8VR8 - chains T and A of the 31 polymer chains in the assembly; structure by electron microscopy, 3.25 A resolution.

Chain T:
Name: 50S Ribosomal Protein L22
Source organism: Mycolicibacterium smegmatis MC2 155
UniProt: A0QSD6 (RL22_MYCS2); residue numbers follow UniProt; this construct covers 1-153
Amino-acid sequence (153 residues; row label = number of the first residue in the row):
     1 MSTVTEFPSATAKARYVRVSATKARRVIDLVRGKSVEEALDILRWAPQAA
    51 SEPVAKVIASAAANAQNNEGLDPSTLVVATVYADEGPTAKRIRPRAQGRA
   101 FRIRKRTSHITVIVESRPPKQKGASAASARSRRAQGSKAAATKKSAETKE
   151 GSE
Disordered / not traced: 1-5, 120-153

Chain A:
Molecule: 23S ribosomal RNA
Source organism: Mycolicibacterium smegmatis MC2 155
Sequence (3120 nucleotides; each row starts with the number of its first residue):
     1 UAAGUGUUUAAGGGCGCAUGGUGGAUGCCUUGGCACUGGGAGCCGAUGAA
    51 GGACGUAGGAGGCUGCGAUAAGCCUCGGGGAGCUGUCAACCGAGCGUUGA
   101 UCCGAGGAUGUCCGAAUGGGGAAACCCGGCACGAGUGAUGUCGUGUCACC
   151 AGGCGCUGAAUAUAUAGGCGUCUGGGGGGAACGCGGGGAAGUGAAACAUC
   201 UCAGUACCCGUAGGAAGAGAAAACAAAAUGUGAUUCCGUGAGUAGUGGCG
   251 AGCGAAAGCGGAGGAUGGCUAAACCGUAUGCAUGUGAUACCGGGUAGGGG
   301 UUGUGUGUGCGGGGUUGUGGGACCUAUCUUUCCGGCUCUACCUGGCUGGA
   351 GGGCAGUGAGAAAAUGUUGUGGUUAGCGGAAAUGGCUUGGGAUGGCCUGC
   401 CGUAGACGGUGAGAGCCCGGUACGUGAAAACCCGACGUCUGUCUUGAUGG
   451 UGUUCCCGAGUAGCAGCGGGCCCGUGGAAUCUGCUGUGAAUCUGCCGGGA
   501 CCACCCGGUAAGCCUGAAUACUUCCCAGUGACCGAUAGCGGAUUAGUACC
   551 GUGAGGGAAUGGUGAAAAGUACCCCGGGAGGGGAGUGAAAGAGUACCUGA
   601 AACCGUGCGCUUACAAUCCGUCAGAGCCCUCGACGUGUCGUGGGGUGAUG
   651 GCGUGCCUUUUGAAGAAUGAGCCUGCGAGUCAGGGACAUGUCGCGAGGUU
   701 AACCCGGGUGGGGUAGCCGCAGCGAAAGCGAGUCUGAAUAGGGCGUAUCC
   751 ACACAAGAGUGUGUGGUGUAGUGGUGUGUUCUGGACCCGAAGCGGAGUGA
   801 UCUACCCAUGGCCAGGGUGAAGCGCGGGUAAGACCGCGUGGAGGCCCGAA
   851 CCCACUUAGGUUGAAGACUGAGGGGAUGAGCUGUGGGUAGGGGUGAAAGG
   901 CCAAUCAAACUCCGUGAUAGCUGGUUCUCCCCGAAAUGCAUUUAGGUGCA
   951 GCGUCGCAUGUUUCUUGCCGGAGGUAGAGCUACUGGAUGGCCGAUGGGCC
  1001 CCACAGGGUUACUGACGUCAGCCAAACUCCGAAUGCCGGUAAGUCCAAGA
  1051 GUGCGGCAGUGAGACGGCGGGGGAUAAGCUCCGUGCGUCGAGAGGGAAAC
  1101 AGCCCAGAUCGCCGGCUAAGGCCCCUAAGCGUGUGCUAAGUGGAAAAGGA
  1151 UGUGCAGUCGCGAAGACAACCAGGAGGUUGGCUUAGAAGCAGCCACCCUU
  1201 GAAAGAGUGCGUAAUAGCUCACUGGUCAAGUGAUUGUGCGCCGAUAAUGU
  1251 AGCGGGGCUCAAGCACACCGCCGAAGCCGCGGCAGCCAACGUGUUGGCUG
  1301 GGUAGGGGAGCGUCCUGCAUCCGGUGAAGCCGCCGAGUGAUCGAGUGGUG
  1351 GAGGGUGUGGGAGUGAGAAUGCAGGCAUGAGUAGCGAUUAGGCAAGUGAG
  1401 AACCUUGCCCGCCGAAAGACCAAGGGUUCCUGGGCCAGGCCAGUCCGCCC
  1451 AGGGUGAGUCGGGACCUAAGGCGAGGCCGACAGGCGUAGUCGAUGGACAA
  1501 CGGGUUGAUAUUCCCGUACCCGUGUAUGUGCGUCCAUGAUGAAUCAGCGG
  1551 UACUAACCAUCCAAAACCACCGUGACCGCACCUUUCGGGGUGUGGCGUUG
  1601 GUGGGGCUGCAUGGGACCUUCGUUGGUAGUAGUCAAGCGAUGGGGUGACG
  1651 CAGGAAGGUAGCCGUACCGGUCAGUGGUAAUACCGGGGUAAGCCUGUAGG
  1701 GAGUCAGAUAGGUAAAUCCGUCUGGCAUAUAUCCUGAGAGGUGAUGCAUA
  1751 GCCGAGUGAGGCGAAUUCGGUGAUCCUAUGCUGCCGAGAAAAGCCUCUAG
  1801 CGAGGACAUACACGGCCCGUACCCCAAACCAACACAGGUGGUCAGGUAGA
  1851 GAAUACUAAGGCGUACGAGUGAACUAUGGUUAAGGAACUCGGCAAAAUGC
  1901 CCCCGUAACUUCGGGAGAAGGGGGACCCACAUGGCGUGUAAGCCUUUACG
  1951 GCCCAAGCGUGAGUGGGUGGCACAAACCAGUGAGAAGCGACUGUUUACUA
  2001 AAAACACAGGUCCGUGCGAAGUCGCAAGACGAUGUAUACGGACUGACGCC
  2051 UGCCCGGUGCUGGAAGGUUAAGAGGACCCGUUAACUCCCUUUGGGGGUGA
  2101 AGCGGAGAAUUUAAGCCCCAGUAAACGGCGGUGGUAACUAUAACCAUCCU
  2151 AAGGUAGCGAAAUUCCUUGUCGGGUAAGUUCCGACCUGCACGAAUGGCGU
  2201 AACGACUUCUCAACUGUCUCAACCAUAGACUCGGCGAAAUUGCACUACGA
  2251 GUAAAGAUGCUCGUUACGCGCGGCAGGACGAAAAGACCCCGGGACCUUCA
  2301 CUACAACUUGGUAUUGGUGCUCGAUACGGUUUGUGUAGGAUAGGUGGGAG
  2351 ACUGUGAAGCUCACACGCCAGUGUGGGUGGAGUCGUUGUUGAAAUACCAC
  2401 UCUGAUCGUAUUGGGCCUCUAACCUCGGACCGUAUAUCCGGUUCAGGGAC
  2451 AGUGCCUGGUGGGUAGUUUAACUGGGGCGGUUGCCUCCUAAAAUGUAACG
  2501 GAGGCGCCCAAAGGUUCCCUCAACCUGGACGGCAAUCAGGUGUUGAGUGU
  2551 AAGUGCACAAGGGAGCUUGACUGCGAGACGGACAUGUCGAGCAGGGACGA
  2601 AAGUCGGGACUAGUGAUCCGGCACCUCUGAGUGGAAGGGGUGUCGCUCAA
  2651 CGGAUAAAAGGUACCCCGGGGAUAACAGGCUGAUCUUCCCCAAGAGUCCA
  2701 UAUCGACGGGAUGGUUUGGCACCUCGAUGUCGGCUCGUCGCAUCCUGGGG
  2751 CUGGAGCAGGUCCCAAGGGUUGGGCUGUUCGCCCAUUAAAGCGGCACGCG
  2801 AGCUGGGUUUAGAACGUCGUGAGACAGUUCGGUCUCUAUCCGCCGCGCGC
  2851 GUCAGAAGCUUGAGGAAACCUGUCCCUAGUACGAGAGGACCGGGACGGAC
  2901 GAACCUCUGGUAUACCAGUUGUCCCACCAGGGGCACGGCUGGAUAGCCAC
  2951 GUUCGGACAGGAUAACCGCUGAAAGCAUCUAAGCGGGAAACCUCUUCCAA
  3001 GACCAGGCUUCUCACCCUCUAGGAGGGAUAAGGCCCCCCGCAGACCACGG
  3051 GAUUGAUAGACCAGACCUGGAAGCCUAGUAAUAGGUGCAGGGAACUGGCA
  3101 CUAACCGGCCGAAAACUUAC
Disordered / not traced: 1, 1546-1619, 2056-2150
Ligand contacts: chloramphenicol (CLM): G2285, A2286, A2675, C2676, A2727, U2728, G2729, U2730

Interface between chain T and chain A:
Residue-residue contacts (74; chain T residue first):
  Thr-11(T) / G582(A)  sugar contact
  Ala-12(T) / G581(A)  sugar contact
  Lys-13(T) / G580(A)  hydrogen bond to the sugar
  Lys-13(T) / G581(A)  sugar contact
  Ala-14(T) / G580(A)  sugar contact
  Arg-15(T) / G580(A)  hydrogen bond to the sugar
  Arg-15(T) / G581(A)  salt bridge to the phosphate
  Tyr-16(T) / A595(A)  stacking on the base
  Arg-18(T) / C1436(A)  hydrogen bond to the base
  Arg-18(T) / A1437(A)  salt bridge to the phosphate
  Ser-20(T) / G1381(A)  hydrogen bond to the base
  Thr-22(T) / G1381(A)  hydrogen bond to the base
  Lys-23(T) / G1381(A)  base contact
  Lys-23(T) / C2235(A)  salt bridge to the phosphate
  Lys-23(T) / G2236(A)  hydrogen bond to the base
  Arg-25(T) / C604(A)  sugar contact
  Arg-25(T) / G605(A)  salt bridge to the phosphate
  Arg-26(T) / G2234(A)  salt bridge to the phosphate
  Arg-32(T) / U606(A)  sugar contact
  Gln-48(T) / G2233(A)  phosphate contact
  Gln-48(T) / G2234(A)  phosphate contact
  Ala-49(T) / G2234(A)  hydrogen bond to the phosphate
  Lys-56(T) / G576(A)  hydrogen bond to the sugar
  Lys-56(T) / G577(A)  base contact
  Lys-56(T) / G578(A)  hydrogen bond to the base
  Ser-60(T) / C575(A)  hydrogen bond to the base
  Ser-60(T) / G580(A)  base contact
  Ala-63(T) / C575(A)  sugar contact
  Asn-64(T) / G581(A)  hydrogen bond to the base
  Asn-64(T) / G582(A)  sugar contact
  Asn-67(T) / C574(A)  hydrogen bond to the sugar
  Asn-68(T) / G582(A)  hydrogen bond to the sugar
  Asn-68(T) / G583(A)  sugar contact
  Glu-69(T) / G583(A)  phosphate contact
  Tyr-82(T) / G605(A)  sugar contact
  Ala-83(T) / G605(A)  sugar contact
  Asp-84(T) / G20(A)  hydrogen bond to the base
  Asp-84(T) / G21(A)  sugar contact
  Asp-84(T) / G605(A)  base contact
  Glu-85(T) / G21(A)  hydrogen bond to the sugar
  Glu-85(T) / U22(A)  sugar contact
  Glu-85(T) / C604(A)  sugar contact
  Gly-86(T) / U22(A)  sugar contact
  Lys-90(T) / C1376(A)  salt bridge to the phosphate
  Arg-91(T) / A1437(A)  phosphate contact
  Arg-91(T) / G1438(A)  salt bridge to the phosphate
  Arg-93(T) / C1440(A)  base contact
  Pro-94(T) / A1832(A)  base contact
  Pro-94(T) / C1833(A)  base contact
  Arg-95(T) / U862(A)  sugar contact
  Arg-95(T) / G863(A)  salt bridge to the phosphate
  Arg-95(T) / A1832(A)  hydrogen bond to the base
  Arg-95(T) / A2237(A)  base contact
  Arg-95(T) / U2837(A)  hydrogen bond to the base
  Ala-96(T) / U862(A)  phosphate contact
  Ala-96(T) / G863(A)  base contact
  Gln-97(T) / G863(A)  base contact
  Gln-97(T) / G866(A)  hydrogen bond to the phosphate
  Gly-98(T) / A1832(A)  base contact
  Arg-99(T) / U862(A)  sugar contact
  Arg-99(T) / A1832(A)  hydrogen bond to the base
  Ala-100(T) / A1832(A)  base contact
  Phe-101(T) / U862(A)  sugar contact
  Phe-101(T) / A2237(A)  sugar contact
  Phe-101(T) / A2238(A)  sugar contact
  Arg-102(T) / A2237(A)  phosphate contact
  Ile-103(T) / G2236(A)  phosphate contact
  Ile-103(T) / A2237(A)  phosphate contact
  Arg-104(T) / G2236(A)  phosphate contact
  Arg-104(T) / A2237(A)  salt bridge to the phosphate
  Arg-104(T) / A2238(A)  salt bridge to the phosphate
  Lys-105(T) / C2235(A)  sugar contact
  Lys-105(T) / G2236(A)  phosphate contact
  Arg-106(T) / A1377(A)  salt bridge to the phosphate
Other interface residues (no listed pair), chain T (50 interface residues in all): Pro-47, Ala-50, Ala-59, Val-81, Pro-87, Thr-88, His-109
Other interface residues (no listed pair), chain A (40 interface residues in all): G23, G607, A865, G1375, G1386

In short:
Chain T and chain A form an interface of 50 and 40 residues respectively; the contacts include 19 hydrogen
bonds, 11 salt bridges and 1 aromatic stacking contact. Polar contacts include Arg-18(T)/C1436(A),
Ser-20(T)/G1381(A) and Thr-22(T)/G1381(A). Chain A binds chloramphenicol.
Chain T is 50S Ribosomal Protein L22 and chain A is 23S ribosomal RNA, both from Mycolicibacterium smegmatis
MC2 155; the structure, Structure of Mycobacterium smegmatis 50S ribosomal subunit bound to HflX and
chloramphenicol:50S-HflX-B-Clm, was determined by electron microscopy together with 8VIO, 8VK0, 8VK7, 8VKI,
8VKW, 8VPK, 8VR4 and 8VRL from the same study.
